7R55 - chain A; structure by X-ray diffraction, 1.84 A resolution.

[Chain A]
Molecule: Sarol-1
Source organism: Salpingoeca rosetta
UniProtKB: F2UID9 (F2UID9_SALR5); residues 1-329 here = UniProt positions 1-329
Sequence (329 residues; each row starts with the number of its first residue):
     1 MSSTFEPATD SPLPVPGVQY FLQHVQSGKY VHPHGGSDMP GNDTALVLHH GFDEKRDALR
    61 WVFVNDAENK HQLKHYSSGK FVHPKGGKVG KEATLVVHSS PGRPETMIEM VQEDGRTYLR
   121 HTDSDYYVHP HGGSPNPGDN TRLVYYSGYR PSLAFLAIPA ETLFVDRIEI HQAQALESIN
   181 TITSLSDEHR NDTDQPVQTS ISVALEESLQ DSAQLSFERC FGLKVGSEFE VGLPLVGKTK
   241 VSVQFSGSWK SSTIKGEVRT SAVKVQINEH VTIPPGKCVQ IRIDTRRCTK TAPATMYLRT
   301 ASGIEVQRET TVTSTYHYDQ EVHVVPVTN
Disordered / not traced: 1-3, 328-329
What the authors report for this chain:
  - binding site for alpha-D-galactopyranose: Asp43, Glu92
  - binding site for beta-D-galactopyranose: Asp43, Glu92
  - binding site for alpha-D-glucopyranose: Asn42, Lys91

[Summary]
The paper reports a binding site for alpha-D-galactopyranose at Asp43 and Glu92; a binding site for
beta-D-galactopyranose at Asp43 and Glu92.
Chain A is Sarol-1 (Salpingoeca rosetta); the structure, B-trefoil lectin from Salpingoeca rosetta in complex
with Gb3, was determined by X-ray diffraction together with 7QE3 and 7QE4 from the same study.
